Entry 1BHQ (X-ray diffraction, 2.70 A resolution); this record covers chains 1 and 2.

[Chain 1]
Protein: CD11B
From: Homo sapiens
Notes: fragment: mac-1 alpha domain
UniProtKB: P11215 (ITAM_HUMAN); residues 133-321 here correspond to UniProt positions 149-337 (UniProt number = residue number + 16)
Sequence (189 residues; each row starts with the number of its first residue):
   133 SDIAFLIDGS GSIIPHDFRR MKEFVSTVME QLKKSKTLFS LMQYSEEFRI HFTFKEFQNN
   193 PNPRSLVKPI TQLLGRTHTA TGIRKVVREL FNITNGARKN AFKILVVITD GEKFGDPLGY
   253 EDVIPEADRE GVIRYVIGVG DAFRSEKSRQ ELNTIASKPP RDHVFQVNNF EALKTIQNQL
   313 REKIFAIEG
Metal / ion sites: Cd2+ site 1: Ser142, Ser144, Asp242; Cd2+ site 2 near Asp149 (its only coordinating residue here)
Small-molecule neighbours: acetyl group (ACE): Ser133, Asp134, Lys168, Arg230, Ala233, Phe234, Glu320

[Chain 2]
Protein: CD11B
From: Homo sapiens
Notes: fragment: mac-1 alpha domain
UniProtKB: P11215 (ITAM_HUMAN); residues 433-621 here correspond to UniProt positions 149-337 (UniProt number = residue number - 284)
Sequence (189 residues; row label = number of the first residue in the row):
   433 SDIAFLIDGS GSIIPHDFRR MKEFVSTVME QLKKSKTLFS LMQYSEEFRI HFTFKEFQNN
   493 PNPRSLVKPI TQLLGRTHTA TGIRKVVREL FNITNGARKN AFKILVVITD GEKFGDPLGY
   553 EDVIPEADRE GVIRYVIGVG DAFRSEKSRQ ELNTIASKPP RDHVFQVNNF EALKTIQNQL
   613 REKIFAIEG
Metal / ion sites: Cd2+: Ser442, Ser444, Asp542
Small-molecule neighbours: acetyl group (ACE): Ser433, Asp434, Lys468, Arg530, Ala533, Phe534, Glu620

[Interface between chain 1 and chain 2]
Contacting residue pairs (9; chain 1 residue first):
  Arg216(1) with Pro549(2), hydrogen bond (side chain-backbone); Asp554(2), salt bridge
  Pro249(1) with Arg516(2), hydrogen bond (backbone-side chain); Pro549(2), hydrophobic; Leu550(2), hydrophobic
  Leu250(1) with Arg516(2); Pro549(2), hydrophobic; Leu550(2), hydrophobic
  Asp254(1) with Arg516(2), salt bridge
Interface residues without a listed pair, chain 1 (7 interface residues in all): Thr213, Arg220, Gly251

[In short]
7 residues of chain 1 face 4 of chain 2 across their interface, with 2 hydrogen bonds and 2 salt bridges.
Polar pairs include Arg216(1)-Asp554(2), Asp254(1)-Arg516(2) and Arg216(1)-Pro549(2). Ligands of chain 1:
acetyl group. Bound to chain 2: acetyl group.
Chain 1 and chain 2 are both CD11B (Homo sapiens); the structure, Mac-1 I domain cadmium complex, was
determined by X-ray diffraction (same publication as 1BHO and 1IDN).
